Entry 8IEP (electron microscopy, 2.61 A resolution); this record covers chains C and D.

Chain C (and D):
Molecule: Probable G-protein coupled receptor 156
Organism: Homo sapiens
Notes: chain D of this document is another copy of the same molecule, construct and numbering; everything in this record applies to it too
UniProtKB: Q8NFN8 (GP156_HUMAN); residue numbers follow UniProt; this construct covers 1-557
Chain sequence (598 residues; row label = number of the first residue in the row):
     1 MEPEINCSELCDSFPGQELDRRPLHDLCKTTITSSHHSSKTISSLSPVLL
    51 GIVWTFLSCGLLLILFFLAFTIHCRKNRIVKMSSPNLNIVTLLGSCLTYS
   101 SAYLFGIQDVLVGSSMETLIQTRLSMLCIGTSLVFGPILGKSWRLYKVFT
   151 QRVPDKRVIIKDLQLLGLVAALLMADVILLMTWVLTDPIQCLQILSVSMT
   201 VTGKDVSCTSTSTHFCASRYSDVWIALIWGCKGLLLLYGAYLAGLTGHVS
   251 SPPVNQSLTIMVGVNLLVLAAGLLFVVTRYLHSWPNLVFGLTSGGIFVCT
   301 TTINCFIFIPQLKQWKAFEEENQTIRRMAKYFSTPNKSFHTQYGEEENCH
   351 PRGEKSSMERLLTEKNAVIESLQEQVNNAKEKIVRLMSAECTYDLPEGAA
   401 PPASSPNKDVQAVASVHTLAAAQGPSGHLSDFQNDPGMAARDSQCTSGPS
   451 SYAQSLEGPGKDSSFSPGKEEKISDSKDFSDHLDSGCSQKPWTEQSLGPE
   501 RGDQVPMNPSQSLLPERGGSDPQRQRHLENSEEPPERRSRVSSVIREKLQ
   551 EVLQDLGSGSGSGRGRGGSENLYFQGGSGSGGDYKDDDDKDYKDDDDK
Unresolved in the structure: 1-43, 111-114, 153-159, 333-598 (chain D: 1-43, 113-114, 153-160, 333-598)
Cystine bridges: C191-C216
Construct notes: expression tag (558-598)
Ligand contacts: A1LYA ([(2R)-3-[(E)-hexadec-9-enoyl]oxy-2-octadecanoyloxy-propyl] 2-(trimethylazaniumyl)ethyl phosphate): T98, L124, L127, C128, T131, F135, W183, I189, F215, C216, A217, S218, S221, I225, I228, W229, K232, G233, L236, L267, V268, A270, A271, L274, F275, T278, R279, T292, I296, C299, T300, I303

How chain C and chain D interact:
Pairs across the interface (63):
  Y146(C) - H248(D)  hydrogen bond
  L192(C) - T200(D)
  L192(C) - T202(D)
  Q193(C) - M199(D)
  Q193(C) - V201(D)  hydrogen bond (backbone-backbone)
  I194(C) - T200(D)
  L195(C) - S198(D)
  L195(C) - M199(D)  hydrogen bond (backbone-backbone)
  S196(C) - V197(D)
  S196(C) - S198(D)
  V197(C) - S196(D)
  V197(C) - V197(D)  hydrogen bond (backbone-backbone)
  S198(C) - L195(D)
  S198(C) - S196(D)
  M199(C) - Q193(D)
  M199(C) - I194(D)
  M199(C) - L195(D)  hydrogen bond (backbone-backbone)
  T200(C) - Q193(D)
  T200(C) - I194(D)
  V201(C) - L192(D)
  V201(C) - Q193(D)  hydrogen bond (backbone-backbone)
  T202(C) - C191(D)
  T202(C) - L192(D)
  Y220(C) - Y280(D)
  S221(C) - Y280(D)  hydrogen bond (backbone-side chain)
  D222(C) - V276(D)
  D222(C) - R279(D)  salt bridge
  D222(C) - Y280(D)  hydrogen bond (backbone-side chain)
  V223(C) - V276(D)  hydrophobic
  V223(C) - Y280(D)
  A226(C) - V276(D)  hydrophobic
  L234(C) - N265(D)
  L234(C) - V268(D)  hydrophobic
  L236(C) - L237(D)
  L237(C) - L236(D)
  L237(C) - A240(D)
  L237(C) - V264(D)  hydrophobic
  L237(C) - V268(D)  hydrophobic
  A240(C) - L237(D)
  A240(C) - Y241(D)
  Y241(C) - A240(D)
  Y241(C) - A243(D)
  Y241(C) - G244(D)
  Y241(C) - M261(D)  hydrophobic
  A243(C) - Y241(D)
  G244(C) - Y241(D)
  G244(C) - G244(D)
  G244(C) - L245(D)
  L245(C) - G244(D)  hydrogen bond (backbone-backbone)
  H248(C) - Y146(D)
  S257(C) - Y241(D)
  M261(C) - Y241(D)  hydrophobic
  V268(C) - L234(D)  hydrophobic
  V268(C) - L237(D)  hydrophobic
  V276(C) - D222(D)
  V276(C) - V223(D)  hydrophobic
  V276(C) - A226(D)  hydrophobic
  R279(C) - D222(D)  salt bridge
  Y280(C) - R219(D)
  Y280(C) - Y220(D)
  Y280(C) - S221(D)
  Y280(C) - D222(D)  hydrogen bond (side chain-backbone)
  Y280(C) - V223(D)  hydrophobic
Interface residues without a listed pair, chain C (39 interface residues in all): R219, G247, V264, N265, L269, G272, F275
Interface residues without a listed pair, chain D (38 interface residues in all): G230, G247, G272

Summary:
The interface between chain C and chain D involves 39 residues on one side and 38 on the other; the contacts
include 10 hydrogen bonds and 2 salt bridges. Polar pairs include D222(C)-R279(D), Y146(C)-H248(D) and
S221(C)-Y280(D). Chain C binds compound A1LYA.
Both chains are Probable G-protein coupled receptor 156 (Homo sapiens). Entry 8IEP (Cryo-EM structure of
GPR156C/D of G-protein free GPR156 (local refine)) was determined by electron microscopy together with 8IEB,
8IEC, 8IED, 8IEI and 8IEQ from the same study.
